PDB entry 7YP9 | electron microscopy, 3.58 A resolution | chains C and F of the 8 polymer chains in the assembly

# Chain C
Name: DNA-directed RNA polymerase subunit beta
Source organism: Escherichia coli K-12
Notes: EC 2.7.7.6
Reference sequence: P0A8V2 (RPOB_ECOLI); residues 1-1342 here = UniProt positions 1-1342
Chain sequence (1342 residues; row label = number of the first residue in the row):
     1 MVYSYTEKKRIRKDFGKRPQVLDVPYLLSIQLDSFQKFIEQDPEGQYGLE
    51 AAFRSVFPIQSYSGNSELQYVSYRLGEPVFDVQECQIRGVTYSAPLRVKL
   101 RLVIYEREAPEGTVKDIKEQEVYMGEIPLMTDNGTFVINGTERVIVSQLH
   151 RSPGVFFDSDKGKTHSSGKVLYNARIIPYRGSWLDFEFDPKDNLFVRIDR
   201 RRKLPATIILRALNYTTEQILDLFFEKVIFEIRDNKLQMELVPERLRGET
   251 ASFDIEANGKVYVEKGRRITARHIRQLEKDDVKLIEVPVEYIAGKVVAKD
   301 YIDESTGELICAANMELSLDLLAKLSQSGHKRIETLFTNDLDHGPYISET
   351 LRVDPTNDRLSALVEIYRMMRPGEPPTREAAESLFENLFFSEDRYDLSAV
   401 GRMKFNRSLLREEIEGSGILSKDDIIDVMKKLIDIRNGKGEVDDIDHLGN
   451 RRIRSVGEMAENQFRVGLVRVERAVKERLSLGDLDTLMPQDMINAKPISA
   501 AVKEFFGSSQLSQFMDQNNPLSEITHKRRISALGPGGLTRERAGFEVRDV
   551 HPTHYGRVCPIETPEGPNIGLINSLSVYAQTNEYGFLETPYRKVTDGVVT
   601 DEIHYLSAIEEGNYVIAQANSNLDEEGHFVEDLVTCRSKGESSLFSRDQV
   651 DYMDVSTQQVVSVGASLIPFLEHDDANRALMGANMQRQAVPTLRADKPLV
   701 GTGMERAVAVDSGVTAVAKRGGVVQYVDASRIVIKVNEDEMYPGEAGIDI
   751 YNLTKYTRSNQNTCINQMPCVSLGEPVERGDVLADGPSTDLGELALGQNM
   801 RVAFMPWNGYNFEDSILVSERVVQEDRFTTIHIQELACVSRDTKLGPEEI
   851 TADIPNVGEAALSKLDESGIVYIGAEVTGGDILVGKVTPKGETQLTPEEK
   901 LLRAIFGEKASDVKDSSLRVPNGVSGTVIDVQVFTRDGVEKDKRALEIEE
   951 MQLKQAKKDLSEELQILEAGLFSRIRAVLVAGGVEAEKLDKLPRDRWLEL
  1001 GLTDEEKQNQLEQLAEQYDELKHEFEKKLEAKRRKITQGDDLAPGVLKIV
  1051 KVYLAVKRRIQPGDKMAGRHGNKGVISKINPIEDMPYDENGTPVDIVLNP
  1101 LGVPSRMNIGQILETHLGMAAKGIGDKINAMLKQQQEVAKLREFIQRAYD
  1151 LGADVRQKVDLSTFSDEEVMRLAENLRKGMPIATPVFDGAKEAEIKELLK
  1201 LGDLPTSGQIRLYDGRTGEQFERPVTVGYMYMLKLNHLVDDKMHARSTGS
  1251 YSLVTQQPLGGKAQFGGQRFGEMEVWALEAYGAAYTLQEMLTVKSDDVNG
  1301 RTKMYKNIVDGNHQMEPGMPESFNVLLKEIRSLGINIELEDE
Disordered / not traced: 1, 105-117, 370-375, 743-745, 842-847, 856-861, 891-912, 936-941, 970-1016, 1341-1342
UniProt features mapped onto this chain:
  - modified residue (N6-acetyllysine): Lys1022, Lys1200
  - mutagenesis: Ile561 (I561S: Resistant to antibiotics salinamide A and B), Ile569 (I569S: Resistant to antibiotics salinamide A and B), Ala665 (A665E: Resistant to antibiotics salinamide A and B), Asp675 (D675A/G: Resistant to antibiotics salinamide A and B), Asn677 (N677H/K: Resistant to antibiotics salinamide A and B), Leu680 (L680M: Resistant to antibiotics salinamide A and B), Glu813 (E813K: Disrupts the enzyme's active center)
From the paper describing this entry:
  - binding site for the 31-nt DNA strand (chain F): Arg180, Trp183, Arg465, Val469, Arg470, Arg473

# Chain F
Molecule: 31-nt DNA strand
Sequence (31 nucleotides; each row starts with the number of its first residue; numbers below 1 keep their minus sign (DG-16 is residue -16)):
   -16 GGCGTACGGAAAAATAACACGGCGAATACCC
Disordered / not traced: -16 to -13, 13-14

# Chain C / chain F interface
Residue-residue contacts (26):
  Ser55(C) - DA-3(F)  hydrogen bond to the base
  Thr164(C) - DC3(F)  hydrogen bond to the phosphate
  Arg175(C) - DA2(F)  salt bridge to the phosphate
  Arg180(C) - DA-3(F)  hydrogen bond to the base
  Arg180(C) - DT-2(F)  phosphate contact
  Gly181(C) - DT-2(F)  phosphate contact
  Gly181(C) - DA-1(F)  hydrogen bond to the base
  Gly181(C) - DA0(F)  hydrogen bond to the base
  Trp183(C) - DA0(F)  stacking on the base
  Asp199(C) - DA0(F)  base contact
  Arg200(C) - DC1(F)  hydrogen bond to the phosphate
  Arg200(C) - DA2(F)  salt bridge to the phosphate
  Asp393(C) - DA-3(F)  base contact
  Arg394(C) - DA-4(F)  salt bridge to the phosphate
  Arg394(C) - DA-3(F)  sugar contact
  Arg465(C) - DA-3(F)  hydrogen bond to the base
  Val466(C) - DA-3(F)  phosphate contact
  Val469(C) - DA-3(F)  sugar contact
  Arg470(C) - DA-3(F)  salt bridge to the phosphate
  Arg473(C) - DA-4(F)  salt bridge to the phosphate
  Arg473(C) - DA-3(F)  salt bridge to the phosphate
  Gly534(C) - DA0(F)  phosphate contact
  Pro535(C) - DA-1(F)  sugar contact
  Pro535(C) - DA0(F)  phosphate contact
  Gly537(C) - DA0(F)  phosphate contact
  Arg542(C) - DC1(F)  base contact
Other interface residues (no listed pair), chain C (21 interface residues in all): Val56, Ser182
Other interface residues (no listed pair), chain F (9 interface residues in all): DA-5

# Summary
Chain C and chain F form an interface of 21 and 9 residues respectively, with 7 hydrogen bonds, 6 salt bridges
and 1 aromatic stacking contact. Among the polar pairs are Ser55(C)-DA-3(F), Arg180(C)-DA-3(F) and
Gly181(C)-DA-1(F). From the paper: a binding site for the 31-nt DNA strand (chain F) at Arg180(C), Trp183(C)
and Arg465(C) among others.
Chain C is DNA-directed RNA polymerase subunit beta (Escherichia coli K-12) and chain F is a 31-nt DNA strand;
the structure, Cryo-EM structure of Escherichia coli paused complex of transcription termination (TTC-pause),
was determined by electron microscopy, deposited together with 7YPA and 7YPB.
